Entry 7FDA (electron microscopy, 4.20 A resolution (low resolution: residue-level contacts below are approximate; hydrogen-bond / salt-bridge calls are withheld)); this record covers chains Q and d of the 31 polymer chains in the assembly.

# Chain Q
Protein: Yeast Vacuolar ATPase a subunit
Source organism: Saccharomyces cerevisiae S288C
UniProt: P32563 (VPH1_YEAST); numbering as in UniProt (aligned over 1-840)
Chain sequence (840 residues; each row starts with the number of its first residue):
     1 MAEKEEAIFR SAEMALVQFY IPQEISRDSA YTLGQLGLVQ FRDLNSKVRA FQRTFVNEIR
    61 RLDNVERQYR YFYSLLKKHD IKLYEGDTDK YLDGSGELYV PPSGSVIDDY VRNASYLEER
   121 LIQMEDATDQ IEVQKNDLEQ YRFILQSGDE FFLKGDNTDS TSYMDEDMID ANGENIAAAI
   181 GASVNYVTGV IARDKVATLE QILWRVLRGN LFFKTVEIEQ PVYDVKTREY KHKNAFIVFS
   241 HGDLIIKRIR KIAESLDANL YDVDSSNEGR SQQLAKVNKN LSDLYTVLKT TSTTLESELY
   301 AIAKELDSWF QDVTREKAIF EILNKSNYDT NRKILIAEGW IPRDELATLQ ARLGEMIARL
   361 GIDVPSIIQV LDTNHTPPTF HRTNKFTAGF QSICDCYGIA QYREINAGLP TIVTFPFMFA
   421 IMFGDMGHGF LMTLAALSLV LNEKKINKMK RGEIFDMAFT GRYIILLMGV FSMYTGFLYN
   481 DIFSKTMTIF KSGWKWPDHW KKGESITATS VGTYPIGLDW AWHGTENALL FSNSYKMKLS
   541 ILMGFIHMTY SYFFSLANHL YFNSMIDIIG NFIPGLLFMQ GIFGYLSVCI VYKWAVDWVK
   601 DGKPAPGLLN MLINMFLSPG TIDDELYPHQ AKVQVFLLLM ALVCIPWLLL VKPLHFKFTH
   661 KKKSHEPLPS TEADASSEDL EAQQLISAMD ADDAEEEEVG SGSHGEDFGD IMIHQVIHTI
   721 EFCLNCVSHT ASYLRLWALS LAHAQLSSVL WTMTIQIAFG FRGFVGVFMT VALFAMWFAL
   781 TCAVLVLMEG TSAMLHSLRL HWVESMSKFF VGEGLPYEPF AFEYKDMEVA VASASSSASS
Disordered / not traced: 1-2, 153-183, 657-705, 830-840
Curated features (UniProtKB/Swiss-Prot):
  - modified residue: Ala2 (N-acetylalanine)
  - mutagenesis: Asp425 (D425N: Reduces assembly of V-ATPase complexes and reduces ATPase activity of the assembled complexes), Lys538 (K538A: Reduces assembly of V-ATPase complexes), Lys593 (K593A: Reduces ATPase activity), Gln634 (Q634L: Reduces subunit stability), His729 (H729R: Reduces ATPase activity), Arg735 (R735L: Reduces subunit stability), Leu739 (L739S: Reduces ATPase activity), His743 (H743A/E/Y: Reduces ATPase activity), Leu746 (L746S: Reduces ATPase activity), Leu780 (L780S: Reduces assembly of V-ATPase complexes), Glu789 (E789A/D/H/Q: Abolishes ATPase activity and proton transport, but does not affect complex assembly), Leu800 (L800S: Reduces assembly of V-ATPase complexes), 4 further mutagenesis entries in UniProt

# Chain d
Protein: V-type proton ATPase subunit e
Source organism: Saccharomyces cerevisiae S288C
UniProt: Q3E7B6 (VA0E_YEAST); residues 1-73 here = UniProt positions 1-73
Chain sequence (73 residues; each row starts with the number of its first residue):
     1 MSSFYTVVGV FIVVSAMSVL FWIMAPKNNQ AVWRSTVILT LAMMFLMWAI TFLCQLHPLV
    61 APRRSDLRPE FAE
Disordered / not traced: 70-73

# Interface between chain Q and chain d
Contacting residue pairs (79; chain Q residue first):
  Lys4(Q) - Asn29(d)
  Lys4(Q) - Ala31(d)
  Lys4(Q) - Val32(d)
  Glu5(Q) - Ala31(d)
  Glu5(Q) - Val32(d)
  Glu6(Q) - Ala31(d)
  Glu6(Q) - Arg34(d)
  Glu6(Q) - Ser35(d)
  Ala7(Q) - Val32(d)
  Leu409(Q) - Ser35(d)
  Leu409(Q) - Thr36(d)
  Val413(Q) - Leu39(d)
  Phe417(Q) - Thr40(d)
  Phe417(Q) - Met43(d)
  Tyr474(Q) - Met44(d)
  Tyr474(Q) - Met47(d)
  Tyr474(Q) - Trp48(d)
  Leu478(Q) - Met47(d)
  Trp494(Q) - Val60(d)
  Trp496(Q) - Ala61(d)
  Trp496(Q) - Arg63(d)
  Asp498(Q) - Arg68(d)
  His499(Q) - Arg68(d)
  His499(Q) - Pro69(d)
  Trp500(Q) - Arg63(d)
  Trp500(Q) - Asp66(d)
  Trp500(Q) - Arg68(d)
  Lys501(Q) - Arg68(d)
  Lys501(Q) - Pro69(d)
  Lys502(Q) - Arg64(d)
  Lys502(Q) - Ser65(d)
  Lys502(Q) - Asp66(d)
  Lys502(Q) - Leu67(d)
  Gly503(Q) - Arg64(d)
  Glu504(Q) - Arg64(d)
  Ser505(Q) - Leu59(d)
  Ser505(Q) - Pro62(d)
  Ile506(Q) - Val60(d)
  Ile506(Q) - Ala61(d)
  Ile506(Q) - Pro62(d)
  Ile506(Q) - Arg63(d)
  Thr507(Q) - Leu59(d)
  Ala508(Q) - Val60(d)
  Ser510(Q) - Leu56(d)
  Gly512(Q) - Ser2(d)
  Thr513(Q) - Leu53(d)
  Thr513(Q) - Cys54(d)
  Pro515(Q) - Trp48(d)
  Ile516(Q) - Trp48(d)
  Gly517(Q) - Thr51(d)
  Leu518(Q) - Leu53(d)
  Asp519(Q) - Leu53(d)
  Ala521(Q) - Ala61(d)
  Trp522(Q) - Leu53(d)
  Trp522(Q) - Leu56(d)
  Trp522(Q) - Leu59(d)
  Trp522(Q) - Val60(d)
  Trp522(Q) - Ala61(d)
  Gly524(Q) - Pro62(d)
  Thr525(Q) - Pro62(d)
  Thr525(Q) - Arg64(d)
  Asn527(Q) - Leu59(d)
  Asn527(Q) - Val60(d)
  Asn527(Q) - Ala61(d)
  Asn527(Q) - Pro62(d)
  Ala528(Q) - Ala61(d)
  Phe531(Q) - Pro58(d)
  Tyr535(Q) - Ile50(d)
  Tyr535(Q) - Thr51(d)
  Tyr535(Q) - Phe52(d)
  Tyr535(Q) - Leu53(d)
  Tyr550(Q) - Leu39(d)
  Trp594(Q) - Phe52(d)
  Trp594(Q) - Gln55(d)
  Ala595(Q) - Phe4(d)
  Ala595(Q) - Gln55(d)
  Val596(Q) - Gln55(d)
  Asp597(Q) - Gln55(d)
  Asp597(Q) - Leu56(d)
Other interface residues (no listed pair), chain Q (48 interface residues in all): Ile8, Ile412, Val511, Leu539, Lys600
Other interface residues (no listed pair), chain d (35 interface residues in all): Met1, Gln30

# Overview
Chain Q and chain d form an interface of 48 and 35 residues respectively. Curated annotation (UniProt) lists
16 mutagenesis sites on chain Q.
Chain Q is Yeast Vacuolar ATPase a subunit and chain d is V-type proton ATPase subunit e, both from
Saccharomyces cerevisiae S288C; the structure, CryoEM Structure of Reconstituted V-ATPase, state1, was
determined by electron microscopy.
